Entry 5ZIA (X-ray diffraction, 2.60 A resolution); this record covers chains L and R of the 3 polymer chains in the assembly.

== Chain L ==
Protein: Light chain (kappa) of CBTAU-24.1 antibody
Organism: Homo sapiens
Notes: antibody fragment or engineered binder
Sequence (220 residues; numbered 1 to 214 plus 6 insertion-coded residues; the number before each row is that of its first residue; a row labelled like 27A-27F holds insertion residues (27A, then the next letters in order)):
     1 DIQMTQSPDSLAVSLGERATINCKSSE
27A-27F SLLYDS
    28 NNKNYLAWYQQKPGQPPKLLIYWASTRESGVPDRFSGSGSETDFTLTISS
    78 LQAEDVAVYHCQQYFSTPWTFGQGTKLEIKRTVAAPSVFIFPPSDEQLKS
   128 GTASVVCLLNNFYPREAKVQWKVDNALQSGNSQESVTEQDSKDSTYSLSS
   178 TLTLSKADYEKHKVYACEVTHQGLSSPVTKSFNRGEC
Disordered / not traced: 212-214
Disulfides: Cys-23/Cys-88, Cys-134/Cys-194

== Chain R ==
Protein: phosphorylated tau peptide
Sequence (9 residues; row label = number of the first residue in the row):
   235 SPSSAKSRL
Modified / non-standard residues: Ser-238 (phosphoserine; SEP)

== Chain L / chain R interface ==
Residue-residue contacts - 10 pairs, chain L then chain R:
  Tyr-27D(L) / Ser-235(R)
  Tyr-27D(L) / Pro-236(R)
  Tyr-32(L) / Pro-236(R)
  Phe-92(L) / Ser-235(R)
  Phe-92(L) / Pro-236(R)
  Phe-92(L) / Ser-237(R)  hydrogen bond (backbone-backbone)
  Ser-93(L) / Ser-237(R)
  Thr-94(L) / Ser-237(R)  hydrogen bond (backbone-side chain)
  Trp-96(L) / Ser-237(R)
  Trp-96(L) / Ser-238(R)
Other interface residues (no listed pair), chain R (5 interface residues in all): Lys-240

== Summary ==
6 residues of chain L face 5 of chain R across their interface, with 2 hydrogen bonds. Polar pairs include
Thr-94(L)/Ser-237(R) and Phe-92(L)/Ser-237(R).
Here chain L is Light chain (kappa) of CBTAU-24.1 antibody (Homo sapiens) and chain R is phosphorylated tau
peptide. Entry 5ZIA (Crystal structure of human anti-tau antibody CBTAU-24.1 in complex with its
phosphorylated tau peptide) was determined by X-ray diffraction.
